Entry 1XSP (X-ray diffraction, 2.20 A resolution); this record covers chains T and A of the 4 polymer chains in the assembly.

[Chain T]
Molecule: 11-nt DNA strand
Sequence (11 nucleotides; numbered 1 to 11; the number before each row is that of its first residue):
     1 CGGCCGTACT G

[Chain A]
Name: DNA polymerase lambda
From: Homo sapiens
Notes: EC 2.7.7.7; fragment: 39 kDa catalytic C-terminal domain
UniProtKB: Q9UGP5 (DPOL_HUMAN); numbering as in UniProt (aligned over 242-575)
Amino-acid sequence (335 residues; numbered 241 to 575; the number before each row is that of its first residue):
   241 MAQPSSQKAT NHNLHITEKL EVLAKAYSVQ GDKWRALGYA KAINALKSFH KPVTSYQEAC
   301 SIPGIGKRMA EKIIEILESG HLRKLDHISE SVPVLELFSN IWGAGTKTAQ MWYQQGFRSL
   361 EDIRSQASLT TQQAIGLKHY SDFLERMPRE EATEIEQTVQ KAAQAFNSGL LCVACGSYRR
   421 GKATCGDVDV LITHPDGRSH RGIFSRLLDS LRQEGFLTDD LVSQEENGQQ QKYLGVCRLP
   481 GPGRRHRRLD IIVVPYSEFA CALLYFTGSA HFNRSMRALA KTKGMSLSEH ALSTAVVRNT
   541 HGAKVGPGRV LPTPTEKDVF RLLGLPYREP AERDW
Disordered / not traced: 241-248
Differences from the reference sequence: initiating methionine (241); engineered mutation Ala543 (Cys in Q9UGP5)
Metal / ion sites: Na+ site 1: Ser339, Ile341, Ala344 (shared with 1 residue of chain P); Na+ site 2: Asp427, Asp429 (together with pyrophosphate) (shared with 1 residue of chain P); Na+ site 3 near Ser463 (its only coordinating residue here)
Residues lining bound ligands: pyrophosphate (PPV): Arg386, Gly416, Ser417, Arg420, Lys422, Cys425, Gly426, Asp427, Asp429, Ser509

[How chain T and chain A interact]
Contacting residue pairs (32; chain T residue first):
  DG3(T) - His541(A)  salt bridge to the phosphate
  DC4(T) - Trp274(A)  stacking on the base
  DC4(T) - Leu277(A)  sugar contact
  DC4(T) - Lys521(A)  salt bridge to the phosphate
  DC5(T) - Arg514(A)  salt bridge to the phosphate
  DC5(T) - Arg517(A)  hydrogen bond to the base
  DC5(T) - Ala518(A)  sugar contact
  DG6(T) - Tyr505(A)  base contact
  DG6(T) - Arg517(A)  hydrogen bond to the sugar
  DG6(T) - Lys521(A)  salt bridge to the phosphate
  DG6(T) - Ser526(A)  phosphate contact
  DG6(T) - Leu527(A)  sugar contact
  DG6(T) - Ser528(A)  phosphate contact
  DG6(T) - Glu529(A)  hydrogen bond to the base
  DG6(T) - Arg538(A)  salt bridge to the phosphate
  DT7(T) - Ser528(A)  phosphate contact
  DT7(T) - Glu529(A)  sugar contact
  DT7(T) - His530(A)  phosphate contact
  DT7(T) - Lys544(A)  salt bridge to the phosphate
  DA8(T) - Gln471(A)  hydrogen bond to the phosphate
  DA8(T) - Lys472(A)  hydrogen bond to the sugar
  DA8(T) - His530(A)  salt bridge to the phosphate
  DC9(T) - Val462(A)  phosphate contact
  DC9(T) - Ser463(A)  phosphate contact
  DC9(T) - Gln464(A)  sugar contact
  DC9(T) - Gln471(A)  hydrogen bond to the phosphate
  DC9(T) - Lys472(A)  hydrogen bond to the phosphate
  DT10(T) - Gln372(A)  sugar contact
  DT10(T) - Val462(A)  phosphate contact
  DT10(T) - Ser463(A)  hydrogen bond to the phosphate
  DT10(T) - Gln464(A)  phosphate contact
  DG11(T) - Thr371(A)  phosphate contact
Also at the interface, not in a pair above, chain A (27 interface residues in all): Leu461, Glu466, Gln469, Gln470, Thr540

[Overview]
Chain T and chain A form an interface of 9 and 27 residues respectively, with 8 hydrogen bonds, 7 salt bridges
and 1 aromatic stacking contact. Polar contacts include DC5(T)-Arg517(A), DG6(T)-Glu529(A) and
DG6(T)-Arg517(A). Ligands of chain A: pyrophosphate.
Chain T is an 11-nt DNA strand and chain A is DNA polymerase lambda (Homo sapiens); the structure, Crystal
Structure of human DNA polymerase lambda in complex with nicked DNA and pyrophosphate, was determined by X-ray
diffraction, deposited together with 1XSL and 1XSN.
